6XRR - chains E and J of the 3 polymer chains in the assembly; structure by X-ray diffraction, 1.90 A resolution.

Chain E:
Protein: Putative cytoplasmic protein
Organism: Salmonella typhimurium (strain LT2 / SGSC1412 / ATCC 700720)
UniProtKB: Q7CR57 (Q7CR57_SALTY); residue numbers follow UniProt; this construct covers 1-148
Amino-acid sequence (148 residues; row label = number of the first residue in the row):
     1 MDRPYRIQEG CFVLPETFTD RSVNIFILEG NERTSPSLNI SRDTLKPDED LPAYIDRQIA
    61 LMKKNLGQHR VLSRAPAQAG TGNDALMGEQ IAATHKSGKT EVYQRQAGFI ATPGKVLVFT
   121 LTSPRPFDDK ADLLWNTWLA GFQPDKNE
Disordered / not traced: 147-148
What the authors report for this chain:
  - specificity-determining residues: G108

Chain J:
Protein: RHS repeat protein
Organism: Salmonella typhimurium
UniProtKB: A0A5X2E0H7 (A0A5X2E0H7_SALTM); numbering as in UniProt (aligned over 2-59)
Amino-acid sequence (66 residues; numbered 0 to 65; the number before each row is that of its first residue; numbering starts at 0):
     0 MGYEAARVDD PIYHTSALAG FLIGAIIGIA IIALAAFAFF SCGFLAGLIL GFMADQIASG
    60 HHHHHH
Disordered / not traced: 0-7, 58-65
Differences from the reference sequence: expression tag (0-1, 60-65)
What the authors report for this chain:
  - specificity-determining residues: F20, F43 (proposed by the authors, not directly observed)

Chain E / chain J interface:
Residue-residue contacts - 39 pairs, chain E then chain J:
  R21(E) - S40(J)
  R21(E) - C41(J)
  V23(E) - A45(J)
  V23(E) - I48(J)  hydrophobic
  I25(E) - I48(J)  hydrophobic
  I25(E) - L49(J)  hydrophobic
  I27(E) - I11(J)
  I27(E) - Y12(J)
  I27(E) - H13(J)
  I27(E) - T14(J)
  T34(E) - Y12(J)
  T34(E) - H13(J)  hydrogen bond
  S35(E) - Y12(J)
  S37(E) - I11(J)  hydrogen bond (side chain-backbone)
  N39(E) - A45(J)  hydrogen bond (side chain-backbone)
  N39(E) - G46(J)
  S41(E) - G42(J)  hydrogen bond (side chain-backbone)
  S41(E) - A45(J)
  R42(E) - C41(J)
  R42(E) - G42(J)  hydrogen bond (backbone-backbone)
  D43(E) - C41(J)
  D43(E) - G42(J)
  Y54(E) - G42(J)
  I55(E) - F43(J)  hydrophobic
  Q58(E) - G42(J)
  Q58(E) - F43(J)  hydrogen bond (side chain-backbone)
  M62(E) - F43(J)  hydrophobic
  M62(E) - L44(J)  hydrophobic
  N65(E) - L44(J)
  L66(E) - L47(J)  hydrophobic
  I91(E) - F43(J)  hydrophobic
  H95(E) - L47(J)
  V102(E) - Y12(J)
  Q104(E) - L47(J)
  Q106(E) - F43(J)  hydrogen bond (side chain-backbone)
  V118(E) - F43(J)  hydrophobic
  T122(E) - Y12(J)
  S123(E) - Y12(J)
  P124(E) - Y12(J)
Other interface residues (no listed pair), chain E (29 interface residues in all): L28, L61, T120
Other interface residues (no listed pair), chain J (17 interface residues in all): P10, F38, F39
From the paper, about this interface:
  - interface residues, chain J: F43(J)

Overview:
The interface between chain E and chain J involves 29 residues on one side and 17 on the other; the contacts
include 7 hydrogen bonds. Among the polar pairs are T34(E)-H13(J), S37(E)-I11(J) and N39(E)-A45(J). The paper
reports the interface residue F43(J); specificity determinants G108(E) and F20(J) among others.
Chain E is Putative cytoplasmic protein (Salmonella typhimurium (strain LT2 / SGSC1412 / ATCC 700720)) and
chain J is RHS repeat protein (Salmonella typhimurium); the structure, Structure of SciW bound to the Rhs1
Transmembrane Domain from Salmonella typhimurium, was determined by X-ray diffraction, deposited together with
6XRF.
